PDB entry 9F8U | X-ray diffraction, 2.50 A resolution | chain A

# Chain A
Protein: N-glycosylase/DNA lyase
Organism: Mus musculus
Notes: EC 3.2.2.-, 4.2.99.18
UniProtKB: O08760 (OGG1_MOUSE); numbering as in UniProt (aligned over 11-325)
Amino-acid sequence (318 residues; numbered 8 to 325; the number before each row is that of its first residue):
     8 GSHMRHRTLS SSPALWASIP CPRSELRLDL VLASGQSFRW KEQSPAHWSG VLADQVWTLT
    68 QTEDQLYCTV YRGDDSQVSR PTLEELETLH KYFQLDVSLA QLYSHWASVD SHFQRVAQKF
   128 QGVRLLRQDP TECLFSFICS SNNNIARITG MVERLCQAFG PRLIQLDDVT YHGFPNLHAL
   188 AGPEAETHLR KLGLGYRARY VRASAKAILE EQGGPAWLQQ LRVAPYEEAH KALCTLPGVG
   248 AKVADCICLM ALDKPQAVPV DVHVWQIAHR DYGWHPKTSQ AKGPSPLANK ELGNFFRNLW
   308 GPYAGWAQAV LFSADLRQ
Disordered / not traced: 8-9
Construct notes: expression tag (8-10)
Metal / ion sites: Ni2+: His276, His282 (shared with 2 residues of chain B; 2 residues of chain C)
Ligand contacts: 2-azanyl-8-methyl-3,7-dihydropurine-6-thione (A1IBK): Gly42, Phe45, Phe144, Ile152, Lys249, Cys253, Met257, Pro266, Asp268, Val271, Gln315, Phe319
What the authors report for this chain:
  - binding site for 2-azanyl-8-methyl-3,7-dihydropurine-6-thione: Gly42, Phe319
  - catalytic residues: Lys249 (citing earlier work)
  - mutagenesis - K249W, C253Y, F319A: abolished catalytic activity on 2-azanyl-8-methyl-3,7-dihydropurine-6-thione
  - mutagenesis - K249W, C253Y, F319A: abolished catalytic activity on 14

# Summary
Chain A binds 2-azanyl-8-methyl-3,7-dihydropurine-6-thione. His276 and His282 coordinate Ni2+. The paper
reports the catalytic residue Lys249; K249W, C253Y and F319A abolish catalytic activity on
2-azanyl-8-methyl-3,7-dihydropurine-6-thione.
Chain A is N-glycosylase/DNA lyase (Mus musculus); the structure, Structure of the mouse 8-oxoguanine DNA
Glycosylase mOGG1 in complex with ligand TH7399, was determined by X-ray diffraction, deposited together with
9F8V, 9F8Z and 8BQ7.
